8J7U - chains E and C of the 6 polymer chains in the assembly; structure by electron microscopy, 3.12 A resolution.

== Chain E ==
Name: Heavy chain of YN7114-08 Fab
Source organism: Mus musculus
Notes: antibody fragment or engineered binder
Sequence (234 residues; row label = number of the first residue in the row):
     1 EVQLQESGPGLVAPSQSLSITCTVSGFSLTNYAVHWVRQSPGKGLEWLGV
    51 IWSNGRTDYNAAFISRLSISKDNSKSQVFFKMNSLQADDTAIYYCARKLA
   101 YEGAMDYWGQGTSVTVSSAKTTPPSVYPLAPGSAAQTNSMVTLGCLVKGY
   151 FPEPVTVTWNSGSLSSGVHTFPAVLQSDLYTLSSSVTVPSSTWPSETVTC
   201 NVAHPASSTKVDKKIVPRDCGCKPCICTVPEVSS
Disordered / not traced: 219-234
Disulfide bonds: Cys22-Cys95, Cys145-Cys200

== Chain C ==
Name: Light chain of YN7114-08 Fab
Source organism: Mus musculus
Notes: antibody fragment or engineered binder
Sequence (218 residues; numbered 1 to 218; the number before each row is that of its first residue):
     1 DIVLTQSPASLAVSLRRRATISCRASESVDGYGHSFMHWYQQKSGQPPKL
    51 LIYRASNLESGVPARFSGSGSRTDFTLTIDPVEADDAATYYCQQSNEDPY
   101 TFGSGTKLEIKRADAAPTVSIFPPSSEQLTSGGASVVCFLNNFYPKDINV
   151 KWKIDGSERQNGVLNSWTDQDSKDSTYSMSSTLTLTKDEYERHNSYTCEA
   201 THKTSTSPIVKSFNRNEC
Disordered / not traced: 216-218
Disulfide bonds: Cys23-Cys92, Cys138-Cys198

== Chain E / chain C interface ==
Pairs across the interface - 73 pairs, chain E then chain C:
  His35(E) - Tyr100(C)
  Val37(E) - Phe102(C)  hydrophobic
  Gln39(E) - Gln42(C)  hydrogen bond
  Gln39(E) - Tyr91(C)  hydrogen bond
  Leu45(E) - Tyr91(C)  hydrophobic
  Leu45(E) - Phe102(C)  hydrophobic
  Trp47(E) - Asp98(C)
  Trp47(E) - Pro99(C)  hydrophobic
  Trp47(E) - Tyr100(C)
  Asn60(E) - Pro99(C)
  Tyr94(E) - Gln42(C)  hydrogen bond
  Tyr94(E) - Pro47(C)  hydrophobic
  Leu99(E) - Leu50(C)  hydrophobic
  Leu99(E) - Tyr53(C)  hydrophobic
  Glu102(E) - Tyr53(C)
  Glu102(E) - Arg54(C)  salt bridge
  Gly103(E) - His38(C)
  Gly103(E) - Gln93(C)
  Gly103(E) - Ser95(C)
  Gly103(E) - Tyr100(C)
  Ala104(E) - His38(C)
  Ala104(E) - Tyr40(C)
  Ala104(E) - Leu50(C)  hydrophobic
  Met105(E) - Tyr40(C)  hydrogen bond (backbone-side chain)
  Met105(E) - Leu50(C)
  Met105(E) - Gln93(C)
  Met105(E) - Tyr100(C)  hydrophobic
  Asp106(E) - Glu59(C)
  Trp108(E) - Tyr40(C)  hydrophobic
  Trp108(E) - Pro47(C)  hydrophobic
  Trp108(E) - Pro48(C)  hydrogen bond (side chain-backbone)
  Gly109(E) - Pro47(C)
  Tyr127(E) - Ser125(C)
  Tyr127(E) - Glu127(C)
  Tyr127(E) - Gln128(C)
  Tyr127(E) - Ser131(C)  hydrogen bond
  Pro128(E) - Ser125(C)
  Pro128(E) - Glu127(C)
  Leu129(E) - Phe122(C)
  Leu129(E) - Pro123(C)
  Leu129(E) - Val137(C)  hydrophobic
  Ala130(E) - Phe122(C)
  Ala130(E) - Pro123(C)
  Gly132(E) - Pro123(C)
  Thr142(E) - Ser120(C)
  Thr142(E) - Phe122(C)
  Leu143(E) - Phe122(C)  hydrophobic
  Gly144(E) - Phe122(C)
  Leu146(E) - Val137(C)  hydrophobic
  Lys148(E) - Ser135(C)  hydrogen bond
  Lys148(E) - Thr182(C)
  His169(E) - Asn141(C)
  His169(E) - Asn142(C)
  His169(E) - Asp171(C)  salt bridge
  His169(E) - Ser178(C)  hydrogen bond
  Phe171(E) - Phe139(C)  hydrophobic
  Phe171(E) - Ser166(C)
  Phe171(E) - Thr168(C)
  Phe171(E) - Ser178(C)
  Phe171(E) - Met179(C)
  Phe171(E) - Ser180(C)
  Pro172(E) - Ser166(C)  hydrogen bond (backbone-side chain)
  Pro172(E) - Trp167(C)
  Pro172(E) - Thr168(C)
  Val174(E) - Leu164(C)  hydrophobic
  Val174(E) - Asn165(C)
  Thr181(E) - Leu164(C)
  Ser183(E) - Ser180(C)
  Ser183(E) - Thr182(C)
  Ser184(E) - Phe139(C)
  Ser185(E) - Phe139(C)
  Ser185(E) - Asn141(C)
  Arg218(E) - Pro123(C)
Also at the interface, not in a pair above, chain E (40 interface residues in all): Glu46, Asp58, Tyr59, Ala61, Pro131, Thr170
Also at the interface, not in a pair above, chain C (41 interface residues in all): Gln46, Pro124, Thr184

== Overview ==
Chain E and chain C form an interface of 40 and 41 residues respectively, with 9 hydrogen bonds and 2 salt
bridges. Among the polar pairs are Glu102(E)-Arg54(C), His169(E)-Asp171(C) and Gln39(E)-Gln42(C).
Chain E is Heavy chain of YN7114-08 Fab and chain C is Light chain of YN7114-08 Fab, both from Mus musculus;
the structure, Cryo-EM structure of hZnT7-Fab complex in zinc-bound state, was determined by electron
microscopy (same publication as 8J7T, 8J7V, 8J7W, 8J7X, 8J7Y and 8J80).
